Entry 5XKF (X-ray diffraction, 2.80 A resolution); this record covers chains D and E of the 6 polymer chains in the assembly.

== Chain D ==
Protein: Tubulin beta chain
From: Sus scrofa
UniProt: A0A287AGU7 (A0A287AGU7_PIG); residues 1-445 here = UniProt positions 1-445
Chain sequence (445 residues; each row starts with the number of its first residue):
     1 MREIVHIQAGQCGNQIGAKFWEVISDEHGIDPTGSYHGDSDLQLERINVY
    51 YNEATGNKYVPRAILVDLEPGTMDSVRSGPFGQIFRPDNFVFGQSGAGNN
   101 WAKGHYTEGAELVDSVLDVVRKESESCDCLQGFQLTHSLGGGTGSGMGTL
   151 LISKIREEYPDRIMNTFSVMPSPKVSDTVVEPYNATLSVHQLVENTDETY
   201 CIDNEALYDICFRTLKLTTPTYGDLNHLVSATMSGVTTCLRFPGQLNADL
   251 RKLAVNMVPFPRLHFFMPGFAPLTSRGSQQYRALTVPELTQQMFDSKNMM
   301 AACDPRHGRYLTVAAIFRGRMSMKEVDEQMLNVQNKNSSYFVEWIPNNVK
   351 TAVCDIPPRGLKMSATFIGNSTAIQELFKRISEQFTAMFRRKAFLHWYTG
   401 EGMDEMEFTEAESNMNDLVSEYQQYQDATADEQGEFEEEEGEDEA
Not modelled in the structure: 274-283, 432-445
Small-molecule neighbours:
  - 88U (N-(4-methoxyphenyl)-N,2-dimethyl-quinazolin-4-amine): Val-236, Cys-239, Leu-240, Leu-246, Ala-248, Lys-252, Leu-253, Asn-256, Met-257, Thr-312, Val-313, Ala-314, Ala-315, Ile-316, Asn-348, Lys-350, Thr-351, Ala-352
  - GTP (guanosine-5'-triphosphate): Gly-10, Gln-11, Cys-12, Gln-15, Ile-16, Asp-67, Gly-96, Ala-97, Gly-98, Asn-99, Asn-100, Ser-138, Gly-140, Gly-141, Gly-142, Thr-143, Gly-144, Ser-145, Val-169, Pro-171, Val-175, Ser-176, Glu-181, Asn-204, Leu-207, Tyr-222, Leu-225, Asn-226

== Chain E ==
Protein: Stathmin-4
From: Rattus norvegicus
UniProt: P63043 (STMN4_RAT); residues 5-145 here correspond to UniProt positions 49-189 (UniProt number = residue number + 44)
Chain sequence (143 residues; each row starts with the number of its first residue):
     3 MADMEVIELNKCTSGQSFEVILKPPSFDGVPEFNASLPRRRDPSLEEIQK
    53 KLEAAEERRKYQEAELLKHLAEKREHEREVIQKAIEENNNFIKMAKEKLA
   103 QKMESNKENREAHLAAMLERLQEKDKHAEEVRKNKELKEEASR
Not modelled in the structure: 3-5, 29-43, 142-145
Construct notes: expression tag (3-4)
Curated features (UniProtKB/Swiss-Prot):
  - modified residue: Ser-46 (Phosphoserine)

== How chain D and chain E interact ==
Residue-residue contacts (25; chain D residue first):
  Tyr-106(D) with His-129(E), hydrogen bond; Ala-130(E), hydrophobic; Val-133(E), hydrophobic; Arg-134(E), hydrogen bond (backbone-side chain)
  Thr-107(D) with Lys-137(E)
  Ala-110(D) with Arg-134(E)
  Ser-153(D) with Leu-123(E); Lys-126(E)
  Lys-154(D) with Asp-127(E), salt bridge
  Arg-156(D) with Leu-123(E)
  Glu-157(D) with Leu-120(E); Leu-123(E); Gln-124(E); Asp-127(E)
  Pro-160(D) with Met-119(E), hydrophobic
  Gln-191(D) with Lys-126(E), hydrogen bond
  Asn-195(D) with Leu-123(E); Lys-126(E)
  Thr-399(D) with Lys-140(E), hydrogen bond (backbone-side chain)
  Gly-400(D) with Lys-137(E)
  Glu-401(D) with Val-133(E); Lys-137(E), salt bridge
  Gly-402(D) with Val-133(E); Asn-136(E)
  Glu-407(D) with His-129(E), salt bridge
Interface residues without a listed pair, chain D (17 interface residues in all): Asp-161, Met-403
Interface residues without a listed pair, chain E (15 interface residues in all): Arg-112, Leu-116

== In short ==
Chain D and chain E form an interface of 17 and 15 residues respectively, with 4 hydrogen bonds and 3 salt
bridges. Polar pairs include Lys-154(D)/Asp-127(E), Glu-401(D)/Lys-137(E) and Glu-407(D)/His-129(E). Chain D
binds GTP and compound 88U.
Chain D is Tubulin beta chain (Sus scrofa) and chain E is Stathmin-4 (Rattus norvegicus); the structure,
Crystal structure of T2R-TTL-MPC6827 complex, was determined by X-ray diffraction.
